PDB entry 8ZIT | electron microscopy, 3.76 A resolution | chains R and V of the 20 polymer chains in the assembly

Chain R:
Name: HerA
Source organism: Agrobacterium tumefaciens
Amino-acid sequence (617 residues; numbered 1 to 617; the number before each row is that of its first residue):
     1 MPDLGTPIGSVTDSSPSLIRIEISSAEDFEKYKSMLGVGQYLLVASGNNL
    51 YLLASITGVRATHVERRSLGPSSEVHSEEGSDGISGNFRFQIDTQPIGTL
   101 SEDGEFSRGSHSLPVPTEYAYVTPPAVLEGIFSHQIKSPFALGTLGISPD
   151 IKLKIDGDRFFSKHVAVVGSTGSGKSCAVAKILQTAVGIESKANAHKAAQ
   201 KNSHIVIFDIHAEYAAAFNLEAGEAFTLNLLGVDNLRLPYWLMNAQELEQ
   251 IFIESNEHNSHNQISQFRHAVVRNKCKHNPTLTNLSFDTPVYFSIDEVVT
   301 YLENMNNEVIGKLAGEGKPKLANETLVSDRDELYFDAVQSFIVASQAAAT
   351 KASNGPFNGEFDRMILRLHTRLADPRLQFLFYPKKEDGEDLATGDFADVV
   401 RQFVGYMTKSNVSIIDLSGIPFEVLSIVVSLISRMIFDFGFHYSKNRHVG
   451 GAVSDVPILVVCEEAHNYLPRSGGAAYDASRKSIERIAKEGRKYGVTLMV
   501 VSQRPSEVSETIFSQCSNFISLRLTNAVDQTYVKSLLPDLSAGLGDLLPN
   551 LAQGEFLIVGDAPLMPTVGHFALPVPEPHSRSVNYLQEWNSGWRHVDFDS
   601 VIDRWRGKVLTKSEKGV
Unresolved in the structure: 65-86, 609-617
Bound ions: Mg2+: Ser176, Glu463
Small-molecule neighbours:
  - ATP-gamma-S (AGS; phosphothiophosphoric acid-adenylate ester), molecule 1: Gly172, Gly174, Lys175, Ser176, Cys177, Glu464, Gln503, Gln553, Gly554, His570, Phe571, Ala572, Leu573, Ser580, Arg581
  - ATP-gamma-S (AGS), molecule 2: Lys489, Arg492, Lys493

Chain V:
Molecule: 17-nt DNA strand
Sequence (17 nucleotides; each row starts with the number of its first residue):
     1 TATATATATATATATAT

How chain R and chain V interact:
Residue-residue contacts (8; chain R residue first):
  Asn256(R) with DT1(V), base contact
  Asn259(R) with DT1(V), base contact; DA2(V), phosphate contact
  Ser260(R) with DA2(V), phosphate contact
  His261(R) with DT3(V), phosphate contact
  Gln263(R) with DA2(V), phosphate contact
  Ala348(R) with DA12(V), hydrogen bond to the phosphate
  Arg363(R) with DT1(V), hydrogen bond to the phosphate
Other interface residues (no listed pair), chain R (10 interface residues in all): Asn262, Ala347, Arg367

Summary:
10 residues of chain R face 4 of chain V across their interface; the contacts include 2 hydrogen bonds. Among
the polar pairs are Ala348(R)-DA12(V) and Arg363(R)-DT1(V). Ligands of chain R: ATP-gamma-S. The Mg2+ site is
built by Ser176(R) and Glu463(R).
Chain R is HerA (Agrobacterium tumefaciens) and chain V is a 17-nt DNA strand; the structure, DUF4297-HerA
complex with DNA and ATPgamaS, was determined by electron microscopy, deposited together with 8ZGI, 8ZIQ, 8ZIR
and 8ZIS.
